Entry 8Z0L (electron microscopy, 2.57 A resolution); this record covers chains C and I of the 12 polymer chains in the assembly.

# Chain C
Molecule: type I-F CRISPR-associated protein Csy3
From: Selenomonas sp
Sequence (325 residues; row label = number of the first residue in the row):
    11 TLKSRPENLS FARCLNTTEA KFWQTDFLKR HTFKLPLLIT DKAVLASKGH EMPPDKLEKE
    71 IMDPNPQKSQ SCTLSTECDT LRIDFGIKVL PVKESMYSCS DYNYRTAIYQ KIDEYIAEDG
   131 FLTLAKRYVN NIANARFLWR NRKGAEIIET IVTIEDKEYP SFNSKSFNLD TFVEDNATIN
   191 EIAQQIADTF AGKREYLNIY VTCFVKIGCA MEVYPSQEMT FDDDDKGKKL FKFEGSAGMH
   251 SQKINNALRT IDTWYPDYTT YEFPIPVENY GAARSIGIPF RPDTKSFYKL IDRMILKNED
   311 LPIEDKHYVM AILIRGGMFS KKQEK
Disordered / not traced: 233-235, 334-335

# Chain I
Molecule: 32-nt DNA strand
From: Selenomonas sp
Sequence (32 nucleotides; row label = number of the first residue in the row; numbers below 1 keep their minus sign (DA-14 is residue -14)):
   -14 AGCGCACCTA ATTTCCTGAC GGCAATCCGC AC

# How chain C and chain I interact
Pairs across the interface (19; chain C residue first):
  Glu17(C) - DC5(I)  sugar contact
  Asn18(C) - DA4(I)  base contact
  Lys58(C) - DA-5(I)  salt bridge to the phosphate
  His60(C) - DA-4(I)  sugar contact
  His60(C) - DT-3(I)  salt bridge to the phosphate
  Asp73(C) - DC-7(I)  phosphate contact
  Asp73(C) - DT-6(I)  sugar contact
  Pro74(C) - DT-6(I)  sugar contact
  Asn75(C) - DA-5(I)  sugar contact
  Asn75(C) - DA-4(I)  base contact
  Pro76(C) - DT-6(I)  base contact
  Pro76(C) - DA-5(I)  base contact
  Gln77(C) - DA-5(I)  hydrogen bond to the phosphate
  Gln77(C) - DA-4(I)  hydrogen bond to the base
  Phe231(C) - DC1(I)  base contact
  Met328(C) - DG3(I)  base contact
  Met328(C) - DA4(I)  base contact
  Lys332(C) - DA4(I)  phosphate contact
  Lys332(C) - DC5(I)  phosphate contact
Also at the interface, not in a pair above, chain C (13 interface residues in all): Lys331

# In short
13 residues of chain C face 9 of chain I across their interface, with 2 hydrogen bonds and 2 salt bridges.
Polar contacts include Gln77(C)-DA-4(I), Gln77(C)-DA-5(I) and Lys58(C)-DA-5(I).
Chain C is type I-F CRISPR-associated protein Csy3 and chain I is a 32-nt DNA strand, both from Selenomonas
sp; the structure, Cryo-EM structure of Cas8-HNH system at partial R-loop state, was determined by electron
microscopy, deposited together with 8Z0K, 8ZDY and 8ZNR.
